Entry 1OSV (X-ray diffraction, 2.50 A resolution); this record covers chains A and C.

== Chain A ==
Protein: Bile acid receptor
From: Rattus norvegicus
Notes: fragment: ligand binding domain (FXR-LBD)
UniProt: Q62735 (NR1H4_RAT); residue numbers follow UniProt; this construct covers 241-469
Sequence (230 residues; each row starts with the number of its first residue):
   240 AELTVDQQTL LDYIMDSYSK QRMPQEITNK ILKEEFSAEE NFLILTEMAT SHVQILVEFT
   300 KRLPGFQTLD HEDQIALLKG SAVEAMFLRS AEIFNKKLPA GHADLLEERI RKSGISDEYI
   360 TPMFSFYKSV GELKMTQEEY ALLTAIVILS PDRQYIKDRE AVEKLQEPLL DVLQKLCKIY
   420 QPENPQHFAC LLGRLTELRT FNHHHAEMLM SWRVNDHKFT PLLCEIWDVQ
Disordered / not traced: 469
Sequence notes: cloning artifact (240)
UniProt features mapped onto this chain:
  - binding site (3beta,7beta-dihydroxy-5beta-cholan-24-oate): Arg328, Tyr366
  - binding site (chenodeoxycholate): Arg328, Tyr358, Tyr366, His444
  - modified residue: Thr439 (Phosphothreonine)
  - cross-link: Lys272 (Glycyl lysine isopeptide (Lys-Gly) (interchain with G-Cter in SUMO1))
Small-molecule neighbours: 6-ethyl-chenodeoxycholic acid (CHC): Met262, Leu284, Met287, Ala288, His291, Met325, Phe326, Arg328, Ser329, Ile332, Phe333, Leu345, Ile349, Tyr358, Ile359, Met362, Phe363, Tyr366, His444, Trp451, Trp466

== Chain C ==
Protein: Nuclear receptor coactivator 2
Notes: fragment: Residues (741-752)
UniProt: Q61026 (NCOA2_MOUSE); residues 1-12 here correspond to UniProt positions 741-752 (UniProt number = residue number + 740)
Sequence (12 residues; numbered 1 to 12; the number before each row is that of its first residue):
     1 ENALLRYLLD KD
UniProt features mapped onto this chain:
  - motif: Leu5 to Leu9 (LXXLL motif 3)

== Interface between chain A and chain C ==
Pairs across the interface (20; chain A residue first):
  Val296(A) with Leu8(C)
  Glu297(A) with Leu8(C); Asp12(C)
  Phe305(A) with Leu9(C), hydrophobic
  His310(A) with Leu9(C); Asp10(C), salt bridge
  Gln313(A) with Leu9(C)
  Ile314(A) with Leu5(C), hydrophobic; Arg6(C); Leu9(C), hydrophobic
  Leu317(A) with Leu9(C), hydrophobic
  Lys318(A) with Asn2(C), hydrogen bond; Leu5(C)
  Pro460(A) with Leu4(C)
  Leu461(A) with Leu4(C); Leu8(C), hydrophobic
  Glu464(A) with Asn2(C), hydrogen bond; Ala3(C), hydrogen bond (side chain-backbone); Leu4(C), hydrogen bond (side chain-backbone); Leu5(C), hydrogen bond (side chain-backbone)
Other interface residues (no listed pair), chain A (12 interface residues in all): Gln293

== In short ==
12 residues of chain A face 9 of chain C across their interface; the contacts include 5 hydrogen bonds and 1
salt bridge. Among the polar pairs are His310(A)-Asp10(C), Lys318(A)-Asn2(C) and Glu464(A)-Asn2(C). Chain A
binds 6-ethyl-chenodeoxycholic acid.
Chain A is Bile acid receptor (Rattus norvegicus) and chain C is Nuclear receptor coactivator 2; the
structure, Structural basis for bile acid binding and activation of the nuclear receptor fxr, was determined
by X-ray diffraction (same publication as 1OT7).
